PDB entry 6RQF | electron microscopy, 3.58 A resolution | chains I and O of the 16 polymer chains in the assembly

== Chain I ==
Protein: Cytochrome b6
From: Spinacia oleracea
UniProtKB: P00165 (CYB6_SPIOL); residue numbers follow UniProt; this construct covers 1-215
Chain sequence (215 residues; numbered 1 to 215; the number before each row is that of its first residue):
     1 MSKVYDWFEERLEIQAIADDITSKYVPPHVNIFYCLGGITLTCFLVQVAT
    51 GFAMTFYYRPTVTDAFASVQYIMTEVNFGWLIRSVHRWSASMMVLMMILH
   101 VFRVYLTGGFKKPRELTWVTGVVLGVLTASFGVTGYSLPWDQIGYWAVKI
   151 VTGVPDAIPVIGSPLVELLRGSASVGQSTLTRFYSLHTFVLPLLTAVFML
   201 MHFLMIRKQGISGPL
Glycans and other covalent adducts: heme c (HEC) linked to Cys35
Bound ions: heme Fe site 1: His86, His187; heme Fe site 2: His100, His202
Small-molecule neighbours:
  - beta-carotene (BCR): Ile32, Phe33, Leu36, Ile39, Leu99
  - chlorophyll a (CLA): Met97, Ile98, Val101, Phe102, Tyr105, Trp118, Gly125, Ala129, Ser130, Val133, Thr134, Leu169, Leu186
  - heme c (HEC): Lys24, Val30, Asn31, Ile32, Tyr34, Gly38, Leu41, Phe203, Ile206, Arg207, Gly210, Ile211
  - heme (HEM), molecule 1: Tyr34, Gly37, Gly38, Thr40, Leu41, Met93, Met97, His100, Val101, Arg103, Val104, Gly109, Arg114, Thr117, Trp118, Gly121, Val122, Leu124, Gly125, Thr128, Met199, His202, Phe203, Ile206, Gly210, Ile211, Ser212
  - heme (HEM), molecule 2: Phe44, Gln47, Val48, Gly51, Phe52, Met54, Thr55, Tyr58, Val69, Arg83, His86, Arg87, Ala90, Met93, Thr128, Phe131, Gly132, Gly135, Leu138, Pro139, Tyr184, His187, Thr188, Pro192
  - plastoquinone 9 (PL9; 2,3-dimethyl-5-(3,7,11,15,19,23,27,31,35-nonamethyl-2,6,10,14,18,22,26,30,34-hexatriacontanonaenyl-2,5-cyclohexadiene-1,4-dione-2,3-dimethyl-5-solanesyl-1,4-benzoquinone), molecule 1: Phe44, Leu45, Val48, Phe189, Pro192, Leu193, Ala196, Met199, Phe203, Arg207
  - plastoquinone 9 (PL9), molecule 2: Leu45, Val48, Ala49, Phe52, Phe56
  - plastoquinone 9 (PL9), molecule 3: Leu116, Val119, Thr120, Val122, Val123, Val126, Leu127, Phe198, Met201, Leu204, Met205, Lys208
Reported in the primary citation:
  - binding site for plastoquinone 9: Val126, Lys208
  - binding site for chlorophyll a: Ala129, Val133
  - binding site for heme c: Cys35, Arg207
  - catalytic residues: Asp20, Arg207 (proposed by the authors, not directly observed)

== Chain O ==
Protein: Cytochrome b6-f complex subunit 5
From: Spinacia oleracea
UniProtKB: P69461 (PETG_SPIOL); residues 1-37 here = UniProt positions 1-37
Chain sequence (37 residues; row label = number of the first residue in the row):
     1 MIEVFLFGIVLGLIPITLAGLFVTAYLQYRRGDQLDL
Small-molecule neighbours:
  - 6PL ((4S,7R)-4-hydroxy-N,N,N-trimethyl-9-oxo-7-[(palmitoyloxy)methyl]-3,5,8-trioxa-4-phosphahexacosan-1-aminium 4-oxide): Phe5, Ile9, Leu13
  - beta-carotene (BCR): Leu13, Ile16, Thr17, Ala19, Gly20, Val23, Leu27, Leu35

== Interface between chain I and chain O ==
Residue-residue contacts (16; chain I residue first):
  Asn31(I) with Thr24(O)
  Phe33(I) with Thr17(O); Gly20(O)
  Trp88(I) with Leu6(O), hydrophobic
  Ser91(I) with Leu6(O)
  Met92(I) with Leu6(O), hydrophobic; Ile9(O), hydrophobic
  Leu95(I) with Leu13(O), hydrophobic
  Leu99(I) with Leu13(O); Thr17(O)
  Phe102(I) with Ile14(O), hydrophobic; Leu18(O), hydrophobic
  Arg103(I) with Leu21(O)
  Leu106(I) with Leu21(O), hydrophobic; Phe22(O), hydrophobic
  Leu215(I) with Gln28(O), hydrogen bond (backbone-side chain)
Other interface residues (no listed pair), chain I (18 interface residues in all): His29, Leu36, Arg87, Met96, Thr107, Ile143, Pro214
Other interface residues (no listed pair), chain O (16 interface residues in all): Met1, Glu3, Phe5, Val10, Ala25

== In short ==
18 residues of chain I and 16 residues of chain O are in contact, with 1 hydrogen bond. Its one
hydrogen-bonded contact is Leu215(I)-Gln28(O). Beta-carotene is bound between chain I and chain O. From the
paper: catalytic residues Asp20(I) and Arg207(I); a binding site for plastoquinone 9 at Val126(I) and
Lys208(I).
Here chain I is Cytochrome b6 and chain O is Cytochrome b6-f complex subunit 5, both from Spinacia oleracea.
Entry 6RQF (3.6 Angstrom cryo-EM structure of the dimeric cytochrome b6f complex from Spinacia oleracea with
natively bound ...) was determined by electron microscopy.
